7VLF - chains A and E of the 8 polymer chains in the assembly; structure by X-ray diffraction, 2.40 A resolution.

== Chain A (and E) ==
Protein: Extracellular A1 globin
Organism: Lamellibrachia satsuma
Notes: chain E of this document is another copy of the same molecule, construct and numbering; everything in this record applies to it too
UniProtKB: S0BBU7 (S0BBU7_LAMSA); residues 1-146 here correspond to UniProt positions 20-165 (UniProt number = residue number + 19)
Chain sequence (146 residues; each row starts with the number of its first residue):
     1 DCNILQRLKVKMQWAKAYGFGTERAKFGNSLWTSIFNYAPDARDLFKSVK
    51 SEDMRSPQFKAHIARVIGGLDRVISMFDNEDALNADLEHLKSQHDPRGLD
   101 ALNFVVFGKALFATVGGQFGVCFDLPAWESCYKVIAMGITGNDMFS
Cystine bridges: Cys2-Cys131
Ion coordination: heme Fe near His94 (its only coordinating residue here)
Ligand contacts: heme (HEM): Leu45, Phe46, Ser48, Val49, His62, Arg65, Val66, Gly69, Leu70, Leu90, His94, Arg97, Leu99, Asn103, Phe104, Phe107, Ile135, Ile139
From the paper describing this entry:
  - conformationally variable residues (helix shift): Met12

== Chain A / chain E interface ==
Contacting residue pairs (32):
  Ser30(A) with Val121(E)
  Tyr38(A) with Phe123(E), hydrogen bond (side chain-backbone); Asp124(E); Leu125(E), hydrogen bond (side chain-backbone); Pro126(E)
  Lys109(A) with Leu125(E); Pro126(E); Glu129(E), salt bridge
  Phe112(A) with Leu125(E), hydrophobic
  Ala113(A) with Gly120(E); Val121(E); Phe123(E)
  Thr114(A) with Val121(E)
  Gly116(A) with Gly117(E)
  Gly117(A) with Gly116(E); Gly120(E); Val121(E)
  Gly120(A) with Ala113(E); Gly117(E)
  Val121(A) with Ser30(E); Ala113(E); Thr114(E); Gly117(E)
  Phe123(A) with Tyr38(E), hydrogen bond (backbone-side chain); Ala113(E)
  Asp124(A) with Tyr38(E)
  Leu125(A) with Tyr38(E), hydrogen bond (backbone-side chain); Lys109(E); Phe112(E), hydrophobic
  Pro126(A) with Tyr38(E); Lys109(E)
  Glu129(A) with Lys109(E), salt bridge
Interface residues without a listed pair, chain A (16 interface residues in all): Gln118
Interface residues without a listed pair, chain E (17 interface residues in all): Ser34, Gln118

== Summary ==
The interface between chain A and chain E involves 16 residues on one side and 17 on the other, with 4
hydrogen bonds and 2 salt bridges. Among the polar pairs are Lys109(A)-Glu129(E), Tyr38(A)-Phe123(E) and
Tyr38(A)-Leu125(E). Ligands of chain A: heme. The paper reports conformational variability at Met12(A).
Chain A and chain E are both Extracellular A1 globin (Lamellibrachia satsuma); the structure, Oxy-deoxy
intermediate of V2 hemoglobin at 26% oxygen saturation, was determined by X-ray diffraction, deposited
together with 7VLC, 7VLD and 7VLE.
